7E14 - chains B and N of the 5 polymer chains in the assembly; structure by electron microscopy, 2.90 A resolution.

[Chain B]
Protein: Guanine nucleotide-binding protein G(I)/G(S)/G(T) subunit beta-1
Organism: Bos taurus
UniProtKB: P62871 (GBB1_BOVIN); residues 2-340 here = UniProt positions 2-340
Sequence (345 residues; numbered -4 to 340; the number before each row is that of its first residue; numbers below 1 keep their minus sign (Met-4 is residue -4)):
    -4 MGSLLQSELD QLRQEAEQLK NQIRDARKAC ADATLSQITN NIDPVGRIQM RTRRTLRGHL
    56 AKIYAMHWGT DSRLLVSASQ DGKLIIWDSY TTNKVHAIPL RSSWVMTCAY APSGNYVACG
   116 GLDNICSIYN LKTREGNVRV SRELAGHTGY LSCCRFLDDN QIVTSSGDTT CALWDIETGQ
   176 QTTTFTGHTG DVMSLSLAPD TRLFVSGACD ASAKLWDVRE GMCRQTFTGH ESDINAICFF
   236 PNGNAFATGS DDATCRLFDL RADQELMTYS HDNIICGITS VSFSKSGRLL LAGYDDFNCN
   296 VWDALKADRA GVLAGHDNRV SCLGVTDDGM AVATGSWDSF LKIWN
Unresolved in the structure: -4 to 2
Construct notes: initiating methionine (-4); expression tag (-3 to 1)

[Chain N]
Protein: Nb35
Organism: synthetic construct
Sequence (128 residues; each row starts with the number of its first residue):
     1 QVQLQESGGG LVQPGGSLRL SCAASGFTFS NYKMNWVRQA PGKGLEWVSD ISQSGASISY
    61 TGSVKGRFTI SRDNAKNTLY LQMNSLKPED TAVYYCARCP APFTRDCFDV TSTTYAYRGQ
   121 GTQVTVSS
Unresolved in the structure: 127-128

[How chain B and chain N interact]
Pairs across the interface (24):
  Arg8(B) with Gln5(N), hydrogen bond; Gln120(N)
  Glu12(B) with Gln3(N), hydrogen bond; Gln5(N), hydrogen bond
  Lys15(B) with Gln1(N), hydrogen bond
  Cys204(B) with Tyr117(N), hydrogen bond (backbone-side chain)
  Asp205(B) with Ala116(N); Tyr117(N)
  Ala206(B) with Tyr117(N), hydrogen bond (backbone-side chain)
  Thr223(B) with Gln1(N), hydrogen bond (backbone-backbone)
  Glu226(B) with Val2(N); Gly26(N); Phe27(N); Thr28(N), hydrogen bond (side chain-backbone); Arg98(N), hydrogen bond (backbone-side chain)
  Ser227(B) with Pro100(N), hydrogen bond (side chain-backbone); Ala101(N); Tyr117(N)
  Asp228(B) with Tyr117(N), hydrogen bond (backbone-side chain)
  Asp246(B) with Ala101(N); Pro102(N)
  Asp247(B) with Tyr32(N); Pro102(N)
  Ile270(B) with Phe103(N)
Interface residues without a listed pair, chain B (15 interface residues in all): Leu4, His225

[Overview]
15 residues of chain B face 16 of chain N across their interface, with 11 hydrogen bonds. Among the polar
pairs are Arg8(B)-Gln5(N), Glu12(B)-Gln3(N) and Glu12(B)-Gln5(N).
Chain B is Guanine nucleotide-binding protein G(I)/G(S)/G(T) subunit beta-1 (Bos taurus) and chain N is Nb35
(synthetic construct); the structure, Compound2_GLP-1R_OWL833_Gs complex structure, was determined by electron
microscopy, deposited together with 7DUR, 7EVM and 7DUQ.
